PDB entry 5LAI | X-ray diffraction, 2.50 A resolution | chains O and U of the 28 polymer chains in the assembly

== Chain O ==
Name: Proteasome subunit alpha type-2
Organism: Saccharomyces cerevisiae (strain ATCC 204508 / S288c)
Notes: EC 3.4.25.1
Reference sequence: P23639 (PSA2_YEAST); residue numbers follow UniProt; this construct covers 1-250
Amino-acid sequence (250 residues; each row starts with the number of its first residue):
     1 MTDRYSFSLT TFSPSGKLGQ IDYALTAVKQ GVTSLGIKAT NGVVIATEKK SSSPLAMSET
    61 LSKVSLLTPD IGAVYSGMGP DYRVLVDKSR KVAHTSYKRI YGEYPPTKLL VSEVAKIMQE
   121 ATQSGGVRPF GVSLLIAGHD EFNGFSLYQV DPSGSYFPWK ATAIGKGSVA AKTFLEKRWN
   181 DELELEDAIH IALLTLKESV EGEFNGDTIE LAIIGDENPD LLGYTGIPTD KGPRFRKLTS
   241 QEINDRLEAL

== Chain U ==
Name: Proteasome subunit alpha type-1
Organism: Saccharomyces cerevisiae (strain ATCC 204508 / S288c)
Notes: EC 3.4.25.1
Reference sequence: P21243 (PSA1_YEAST); residues -8 to 243 here correspond to UniProt positions 1-252 (UniProt number = residue number + 9)
Amino-acid sequence (252 residues; row label = number of the first residue in the row; numbers below 1 keep their minus sign (Met-8 is residue -8)):
    -8 MSGAAAASAA GYDRHITIFS PEGRLYQVEY AFKATNQTNI NSLAVRGKDC TVVISQKKVP
    52 DKLLDPTTVS YIFCISRTIG MVVNGPIPDA RNAALRAKAE AAEFRYKYGY DMPCDVLAKR
   112 MANLSQIYTQ RAYMRPLGVI LTFVSVDEEL GPSIYKTDPA GYYVGYKATA TGPKQQEITT
   172 NLENHFKKSK IDHINEESWE KVVEFAITHM IDALGTEFSK NDLEVGVATK DKFFTLSAEN
   232 IEERLVAIAE QD
Unresolved in the structure: -8 to 1, 243

== Interface between chain O and chain U ==
Contacting residue pairs - 68 pairs, chain O then chain U:
  Asp3(O) - Tyr124(U)
  Tyr5(O) - Ile7(U)
  Tyr5(O) - Ala123(U)  hydrophobic
  Tyr5(O) - Tyr124(U)  hydrophobic
  Leu9(O) - Ile9(U)  hydrophobic
  Leu9(O) - Ala123(U)  hydrophobic
  Gln20(O) - Ile9(U)
  Gln20(O) - Phe10(U)  hydrogen bond (side chain-backbone)
  Tyr23(O) - Phe10(U)  hydrophobic
  Tyr23(O) - Ser11(U)
  Tyr23(O) - Pro12(U)  hydrophobic
  Tyr23(O) - Gly14(U)
  Ala24(O) - Phe10(U)  hydrophobic
  Thr26(O) - Pro12(U)
  Thr26(O) - Glu13(U)
  Ala27(O) - Gly14(U)
  Ser52(O) - Tyr153(U)
  Ser53(O) - Glu174(U)
  Pro54(O) - Lys158(U)  hydrogen bond (backbone-side chain)
  Pro54(O) - Glu174(U)
  Leu55(O) - Tyr157(U)
  Leu55(O) - Lys158(U)  hydrogen bond (backbone-backbone)
  Leu55(O) - Ala159(U)
  Leu55(O) - Thr170(U)
  Leu55(O) - Leu173(U)  hydrophobic
  Leu55(O) - Glu174(U)
  Leu55(O) - Phe177(U)  hydrophobic
  Ala56(O) - Gly156(U)
  Ala56(O) - Tyr157(U)  hydrophobic
  Met57(O) - Arg37(U)
  Met57(O) - Val155(U)
  Met57(O) - Gly156(U)  hydrogen bond (backbone-backbone)
  Met57(O) - Tyr157(U)
  Met57(O) - Lys158(U)
  Thr60(O) - Tyr146(U)
  Thr60(O) - Val155(U)
  Thr60(O) - Gly156(U)  hydrogen bond (side chain-backbone)
  Leu61(O) - Tyr153(U)  hydrophobic
  Leu61(O) - Val155(U)  hydrophobic
  Met78(O) - Phe10(U)  hydrophobic
  Met78(O) - Leu16(U)  hydrophobic
  Pro80(O) - Gln117(U)
  Pro80(O) - Ala151(U)
  Pro80(O) - Gly152(U)
  Pro80(O) - Tyr153(U)
  Asp81(O) - Gln117(U)
  Arg83(O) - Ala113(U)  hydrogen bond (side chain-backbone)
  Arg83(O) - Asn114(U)
  Arg83(O) - Gly152(U)  hydrogen bond (side chain-backbone)
  Arg83(O) - Tyr154(U)
  Val84(O) - Asn114(U)
  Val84(O) - Gln117(U)
  Asp87(O) - Lys110(U)  salt bridge
  Asp87(O) - Asn114(U)
  Ala121(O) - Gln121(U)
  Gly126(O) - Arg122(U)
  Gly126(O) - Ala123(U)  hydrogen bond (backbone-backbone)
  Val127(O) - Gln121(U)
  Val127(O) - Arg122(U)
  Arg128(O) - Thr8(U)
  Arg128(O) - Phe10(U)
  Arg128(O) - Leu16(U)
  Arg128(O) - Thr120(U)  hydrogen bond (side chain-backbone)
  Arg128(O) - Gln121(U)  hydrogen bond (backbone-backbone)
  Pro129(O) - Phe10(U)
  Pro129(O) - Gln121(U)
  Phe130(O) - Gln121(U)
  Gly131(O) - Phe10(U)
Interface residues without a listed pair, chain O (31 interface residues in all): Met1, Thr2
Interface residues without a listed pair, chain U (34 interface residues in all): Thr160

== Summary ==
The interface between chain O and chain U involves 31 residues on one side and 34 on the other; the contacts
include 10 hydrogen bonds and 1 salt bridge. Among the polar pairs are Asp87(O)-Lys110(U), Gln20(O)-Phe10(U)
and Pro54(O)-Lys158(U).
Here chain O is Proteasome subunit alpha type-2 and chain U is Proteasome subunit alpha type-1, both from
Saccharomyces cerevisiae (strain ATCC 204508 / S288c). Entry 5LAI (Ligand-induced aziridine-formation at the
yeast proteasomal subunit beta5 by sulfonate esters) was determined by X-ray diffraction (same publication as
5LAJ).
